4XSZ - chains C and D of the 6 polymer chains in the assembly; structure by X-ray diffraction, 3.68 A resolution.

== Chain C ==
Name: DNA-directed RNA polymerase subunit beta
Source organism: Escherichia coli O139:H28 (strain E24377A / ETEC)
Notes: EC 2.7.7.6
UniProt: A7ZUK1 (RPOB_ECO24); residues 1-1342 here = UniProt positions 1-1342
Amino-acid sequence (1342 residues; row label = number of the first residue in the row):
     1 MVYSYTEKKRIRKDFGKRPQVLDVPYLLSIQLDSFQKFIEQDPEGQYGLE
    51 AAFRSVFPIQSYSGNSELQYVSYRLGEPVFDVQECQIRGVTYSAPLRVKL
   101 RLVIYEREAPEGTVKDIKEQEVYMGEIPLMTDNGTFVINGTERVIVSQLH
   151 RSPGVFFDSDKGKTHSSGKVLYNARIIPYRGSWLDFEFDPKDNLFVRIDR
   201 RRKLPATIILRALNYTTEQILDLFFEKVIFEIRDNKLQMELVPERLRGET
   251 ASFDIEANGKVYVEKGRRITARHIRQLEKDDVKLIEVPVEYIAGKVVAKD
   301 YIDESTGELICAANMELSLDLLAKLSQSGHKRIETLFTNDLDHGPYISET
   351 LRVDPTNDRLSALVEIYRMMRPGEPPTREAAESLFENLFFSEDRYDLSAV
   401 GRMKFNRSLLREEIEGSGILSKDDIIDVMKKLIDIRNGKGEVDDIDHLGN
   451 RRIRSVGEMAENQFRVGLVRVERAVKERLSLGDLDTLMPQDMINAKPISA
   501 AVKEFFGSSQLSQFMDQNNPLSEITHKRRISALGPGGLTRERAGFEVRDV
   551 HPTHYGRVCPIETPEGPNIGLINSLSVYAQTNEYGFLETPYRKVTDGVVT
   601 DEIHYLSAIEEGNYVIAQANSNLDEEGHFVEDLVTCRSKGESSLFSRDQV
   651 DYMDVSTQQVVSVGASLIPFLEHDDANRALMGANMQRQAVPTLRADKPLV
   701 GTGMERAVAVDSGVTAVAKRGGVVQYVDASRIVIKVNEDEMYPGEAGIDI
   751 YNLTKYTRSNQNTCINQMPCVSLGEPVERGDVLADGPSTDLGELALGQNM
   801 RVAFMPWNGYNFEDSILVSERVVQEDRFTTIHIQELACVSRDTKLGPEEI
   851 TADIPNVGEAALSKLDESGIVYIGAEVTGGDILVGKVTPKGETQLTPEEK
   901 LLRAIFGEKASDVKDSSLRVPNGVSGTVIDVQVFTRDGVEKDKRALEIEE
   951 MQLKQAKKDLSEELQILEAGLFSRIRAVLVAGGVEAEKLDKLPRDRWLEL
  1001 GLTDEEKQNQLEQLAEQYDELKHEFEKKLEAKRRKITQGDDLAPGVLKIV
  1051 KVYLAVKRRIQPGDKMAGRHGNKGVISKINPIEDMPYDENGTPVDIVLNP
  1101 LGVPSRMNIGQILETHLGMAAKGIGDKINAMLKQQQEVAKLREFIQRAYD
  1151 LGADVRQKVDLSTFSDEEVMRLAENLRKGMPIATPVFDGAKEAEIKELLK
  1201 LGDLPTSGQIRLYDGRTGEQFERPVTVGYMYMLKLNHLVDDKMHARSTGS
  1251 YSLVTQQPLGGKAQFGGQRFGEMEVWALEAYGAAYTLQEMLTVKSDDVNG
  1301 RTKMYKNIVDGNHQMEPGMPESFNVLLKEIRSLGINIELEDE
Not modelled in the structure: 1-2
Curated features (UniProtKB/Swiss-Prot):
  - modified residue (N6-acetyllysine): Lys1022, Lys1200
Ligand contacts: cbr-9393 (42U; 4-[3-(4-fluorophenyl)-1H-pyrazol-4-yl]-N-[2-(piperazin-1-yl)ethyl]-2-(trifluoromethyl)aniline): Asp444, Val550, His551, Pro552, Tyr555, Arg637, Gly640, Glu641, Ser642
From the paper describing this entry:
  - binding site for cbr-9393: Asp444, His551, Pro552, Arg637, Ser642
  - mutagenesis - P560L, E562V, R637C, R637S, S642F, S642P: increased growth in response to CBR compounds (citing earlier work)
  - mutagenesis - P552L: increased growth (citing earlier work)

== Chain D ==
Name: DNA-directed RNA polymerase subunit beta'
Source organism: Escherichia coli O139:H28 (strain E24377A / ETEC)
Notes: EC 2.7.7.6
UniProt: A7ZUK2 (RPOC_ECO24); residues 1-1407 here = UniProt positions 1-1407
Amino-acid sequence (1407 residues; row label = number of the first residue in the row):
     1 MKDLLKFLKAQTKTEEFDAIKIALASPDMIRSWSFGEVKKPETINYRTFK
    51 PERDGLFCARIFGPVKDYECLCGKYKRLKHRGVICEKCGVEVTQTKVRRE
   101 RMGHIELASPTAHIWFLKSLPSRIGLLLDMPLRDIERVLYFESYVVIEGG
   151 MTNLERQQILTEEQYLDALEEFGDEFDAKMGAEAIQALLKSMDLEQECEQ
   201 LREELNETNSETKRKKLTKRIKLLEAFVQSGNKPEWMILTVLPVLPPDLR
   251 PLVPLDGGRFATSDLNDLYRRVINRNNRLKRLLDLAAPDIIVRNEKRMLQ
   301 EAVDALLDNGRRGRAITGSNKRPLKSLADMIKGKQGRFRQNLLGKRVDYS
   351 GRSVITVGPYLRLHQCGLPKKMALELFKPFIYGKLELRGLATTIKAAKKM
   401 VEREEAVVWDILDEVIREHPVLLNRAPTLHRLGIQAFEPVLIEGKAIQLH
   451 PLVCAAYNADFDGDQMAVHVPLTLEAQLEARALMMSTNNILSPANGEPII
   501 VPSQDVVLGLYYMTRDCVNAKGEGMVLTGPKEAERLYRSGLASLHARVKV
   551 RITEYEKDANGELVAKTSLKDTTVGRAILWMIVPKGLPYSIVNQALGKKA
   601 ISKMLNTCYRILGLKPTVIFADQIMYTGFAYAARSGASVGIDDMVIPEKK
   651 HEIISEAEAEVAEIQEQFQSGLVTAGERYNKVIDIWAAANDRVSKAMMDN
   701 LQTETVINRDGQEEKQVSFNSIYMMADSGARGSAAQIRQLAGMRGLMAKP
   751 DGSIIETPITANFREGLNVLQYFISTHGARKGLADTALKTANSGYLTRRL
   801 VDVAQDLVVTEDDCGTHEGIMMTPVIEGGDVKEPLRDRVLGRVTAEDVLK
   851 PGTADILVPRNTLLHEQWCDLLEENSVDAVKVRSVVSCDTDFGVCAHCYG
   901 RDLARGHIINKGEAIGVIAAQSIGEPGTQLTMRTFHIGGAASRAAAESSI
   951 QVKNKGSIKLSNVKSVVNSSGKLVITSRNTELKLIDEFGRTKESYKVPYG
  1001 AVLAKGDGEQVAGGETVANWDPHTMPVITEVSGFVRFTDMIDGQTITRQT
  1051 DELTGLSSLVVLDSAERTAGGKDLRPALKIVDAQGNDVLIPGTDMPAQYF
  1101 LPGKAIVQLEDGVQISSGDTLARIPQESGGTKDITGGLPRVADLFEARRP
  1151 KEPAILAEISGIVSFGKETKGKRRLVITPVDGSDPYEEMIPKWRQLNVFE
  1201 GERVERGDVISDGPEAPHDILRLRGVHAVTRYIVNEVQDVYRLQGVKIND
  1251 KHIEVIVRQMLRKATIVNAGSSDFLEGEQVEYSRVKIANRELEANGKVGA
  1301 TYSRDLLGITKASLATESFISAASFQETTRVLTEAAVAGKRDELRGLKEN
  1351 VIVGRLIPAGTGYAYHQDRMRRRAAGEAPAAPQVTAEDASASLAELLNAG
  1401 LGGSDNE
Not modelled in the structure: 1-7, 932-1134, 1377-1407
Curated features (UniProtKB/Swiss-Prot):
  - binding site (Zn(2+)): Cys70, Cys72, Cys85, Cys88, Cys814, Cys888, Cys895, Cys898
  - binding site (Mg(2+)): Asp460, Asp462, Asp464
  - modified residue: Lys972 (N6-acetyllysine)
Bound ions: Zn2+ site 1: Cys70, Cys72, Cys85; Mg2+: Asp462, Asp464; Zn2+ site 2: Cys814, Cys888, Cys895, Cys898
Ligand contacts: cbr-9393 (42U; 4-[3-(4-fluorophenyl)-1H-pyrazol-4-yl]-N-[2-(piperazin-1-yl)ethyl]-2-(trifluoromethyl)aniline): Lys749, Pro750, Ile755, Leu770, Phe773, Ile774, His777
From the paper describing this entry:
  - binding site for cbr-9393: Lys749, Pro750, Ile755, Phe773, Ile774
  - mutagenesis - P750L, F773V, I774S: increased growth in response to CBR compounds (citing earlier work)

== How chain C and chain D interact ==
Contacting residue pairs (346; chain C residue first):
  Phe545(C) - Lys781(D)
  Arg548(C) - Arg780(D)  hydrogen bond (backbone-side chain)
  Asp549(C) - Pro750(D)
  Asp549(C) - His777(D)  salt bridge
  Val550(C) - Phe773(D)  hydrophobic
  Val550(C) - His777(D)
  Val550(C) - Arg780(D)
  His551(C) - Phe773(D)
  Tyr555(C) - Val769(D)
  Tyr555(C) - Phe773(D)  hydrophobic
  Pro560(C) - Phe773(D)  hydrophobic
  Pro560(C) - Thr776(D)
  Pro560(C) - Arg780(D)  hydrogen bond (backbone-side chain)
  Ile561(C) - Tyr772(D)  hydrophobic
  Ile561(C) - Thr776(D)
  Ile569(C) - Arg780(D)
  Gly570(C) - Arg780(D)
  Asn573(C) - Arg780(D)
  Gln618(C) - Val769(D)
  Gln618(C) - Leu770(D)
  Glu641(C) - Lys749(D)
  Val660(C) - Val769(D)  hydrophobic
  Val660(C) - Phe773(D)  hydrophobic
  Leu671(C) - Tyr772(D)
  Glu672(C) - Leu767(D)  hydrogen bond (backbone-backbone)
  His673(C) - Phe763(D)  hydrogen bond (side chain-backbone)
  His673(C) - Arg764(D)
  His673(C) - Glu765(D)  hydrogen bond (side chain-backbone)
  His673(C) - Gly766(D)
  Asp674(C) - Phe763(D)
  Asp674(C) - Tyr772(D)  hydrogen bond (backbone-side chain)
  Asp675(C) - Arg744(D)  salt bridge
  Asp675(C) - Phe763(D)
  Asp675(C) - Tyr772(D)
  Ala676(C) - Tyr772(D)
  Ala676(C) - Ala779(D)  hydrophobic
  Asn677(C) - Ala779(D)
  Asn677(C) - Leu783(D)
  Ala679(C) - Tyr772(D)
  Leu680(C) - Leu783(D)  hydrophobic
  Phe804(C) - Ala637(D)
  Phe804(C) - Ser638(D)  hydrogen bond (backbone-side chain)
  Met805(C) - Ala633(D)
  Met805(C) - Ala637(D)
  Pro806(C) - Asp505(D)
  Pro806(C) - Ala632(D)
  Pro806(C) - Ala633(D)
  Pro806(C) - Ala637(D)
  Asn808(C) - Pro359(D)
  Asn808(C) - Ala633(D)
  Gly809(C) - Val357(D)
  Gly809(C) - Pro359(D)
  Gly809(C) - Phe629(D)
  Tyr810(C) - Val357(D)
  Tyr810(C) - Pro359(D)  hydrophobic
  Tyr810(C) - Tyr360(D)
  Asn811(C) - Asp505(D)
  Phe812(C) - Val357(D)  hydrophobic
  Phe812(C) - Pro451(D)  hydrophobic
  Phe812(C) - Phe461(D)  hydrophobic
  Phe812(C) - Ser503(D)
  Phe812(C) - Gln504(D)  hydrogen bond (backbone-side chain)
  Phe812(C) - Asp505(D)
  Phe812(C) - Phe629(D)  hydrophobic
  Glu813(C) - Asp460(D)
  Glu813(C) - Phe461(D)
  Glu813(C) - Gln504(D)  hydrogen bond
  Asp814(C) - Phe461(D)
  Ser815(C) - Val357(D)
  Ser815(C) - Phe461(D)
  Arg841(C) - Asp256(D)
  Arg841(C) - Gly257(D)
  Pro1044(C) - Gly257(D)
  Gln1061(C) - Lys445(D)
  Pro1062(C) - Ala446(D)
  Gly1063(C) - Val354(D)
  Gly1063(C) - Ala446(D)
  Lys1065(C) - Asp462(D)  hydrogen bond (side chain-backbone)
  Lys1065(C) - Gly463(D)
  Lys1073(C) - Asp462(D)
  Gly1074(C) - Phe461(D)
  Val1075(C) - Val354(D)  hydrophobic
  Val1075(C) - Ile355(D)
  Val1075(C) - Phe461(D)  hydrogen bond (backbone-backbone)
  Val1075(C) - Asp462(D)
  Val1075(C) - Gly463(D)
  Ser1077(C) - Thr356(D)
  Ser1077(C) - Val357(D)
  Asn1099(C) - Asp505(D)  hydrogen bond
  Pro1100(C) - Ala637(D)
  Pro1100(C) - Ser638(D)
  Leu1101(C) - Gln504(D)
  Leu1101(C) - Asp505(D)
  Leu1101(C) - Met725(D)  hydrophobic
  Leu1101(C) - Ala730(D)  hydrophobic
  Leu1101(C) - Arg731(D)
  Val1103(C) - Val639(D)  hydrophobic
  Pro1104(C) - Met725(D)  hydrophobic
  Ser1105(C) - Arg731(D)
  Ser1105(C) - Gln736(D)  hydrogen bond (backbone-side chain)
  Arg1106(C) - Asp460(D)  salt bridge
  Arg1106(C) - Arg731(D)
  Met1107(C) - Gln739(D)
  Met1107(C) - Leu740(D)  hydrophobic
  Met1107(C) - Phe763(D)  hydrophobic
  Ile1109(C) - Met644(D)  hydrophobic
  Ile1109(C) - Phe763(D)
  Ile1112(C) - Val639(D)  hydrophobic
  Ile1112(C) - Gly640(D)
  Ile1112(C) - Ile641(D)
  Leu1113(C) - Ile641(D)  hydrophobic
  His1116(C) - Gly640(D)
  His1116(C) - Ile641(D)
  Phe1187(C) - Leu767(D)
  Phe1187(C) - Tyr772(D)  hydrophobic
  Glu1192(C) - Ile641(D)
  Glu1192(C) - Asp642(D)
  Glu1192(C) - Arg764(D)  salt bridge
  Lys1196(C) - Asp642(D)  salt bridge
  Gln1209(C) - Asp643(D)
  Thr1217(C) - Arg538(D)
  Glu1219(C) - Arg538(D)  salt bridge
  Glu1219(C) - Arg634(D)  salt bridge
  Phe1221(C) - Ala633(D)
  Phe1221(C) - Arg634(D)
  Glu1222(C) - Tyr512(D)  hydrogen bond
  Glu1222(C) - Tyr537(D)  hydrogen bond
  Glu1222(C) - Arg634(D)
  Glu1222(C) - Ser635(D)
  Glu1222(C) - Gly636(D)
  Arg1223(C) - Tyr512(D)
  Arg1223(C) - Ser635(D)
  Arg1223(C) - Gly636(D)
  Arg1223(C) - Phe719(D)  hydrogen bond (side chain-backbone)
  Arg1223(C) - Asn720(D)
  Arg1223(C) - Ser721(D)  hydrogen bond
  Arg1223(C) - Met724(D)
  Pro1224(C) - Gly636(D)
  Pro1224(C) - Ser638(D)
  Val1225(C) - Gly636(D)
  Val1225(C) - Ser638(D)
  Thr1226(C) - Ser638(D)  hydrogen bond (backbone-side chain)
  Thr1226(C) - Val639(D)  hydrogen bond (side chain-backbone)
  Thr1226(C) - Gly640(D)  hydrogen bond (side chain-backbone)
  Val1239(C) - Lys445(D)
  Asp1240(C) - Lys445(D)
  Lys1242(C) - Arg352(D)
  Lys1242(C) - Val354(D)
  Lys1242(C) - Gln465(D)
  Met1243(C) - Arg352(D)
  Met1243(C) - Ser353(D)
  Met1243(C) - Met372(D)  hydrophobic
  Met1243(C) - Lys445(D)
  His1244(C) - Gly351(D)
  His1244(C) - Arg352(D)  hydrogen bond (backbone-backbone)
  Ala1245(C) - Ser350(D)
  Ala1245(C) - Gly351(D)
  Ala1245(C) - Glu375(D)
  Arg1246(C) - Asp348(D)  salt bridge
  Arg1246(C) - Tyr349(D)  hydrogen bond (backbone-backbone)
  Arg1246(C) - Ser350(D)  hydrogen bond (backbone-backbone)
  Ser1247(C) - Asp348(D)
  Ser1247(C) - Tyr349(D)  hydrogen bond (backbone-backbone)
  Ser1247(C) - Glu375(D)  hydrogen bond
  Ser1247(C) - Lys378(D)
  Tyr1251(C) - Asp348(D)  hydrogen bond
  Leu1253(C) - Arg99(D)  hydrogen bond (backbone-side chain)
  Leu1253(C) - Pro251(D)  hydrophobic
  Val1254(C) - Arg99(D)  hydrogen bond (backbone-side chain)
  Thr1255(C) - Arg99(D)
  Gln1256(C) - Lys96(D)
  Gln1256(C) - Arg99(D)
  Gln1257(C) - Gln340(D)
  Gln1257(C) - Lys345(D)
  Pro1258(C) - Arg346(D)
  Pro1258(C) - Val347(D)
  Pro1258(C) - Asp348(D)
  Gly1267(C) - Arg346(D)
  Gly1267(C) - Val347(D)
  Gly1267(C) - Ser350(D)
  Gln1268(C) - Lys345(D)
  Gln1268(C) - Arg346(D)
  Gln1268(C) - Val347(D)  hydrogen bond (backbone-backbone)
  Gln1268(C) - Ser350(D)  hydrogen bond (backbone-side chain)
  Gln1268(C) - Gly351(D)
  Gln1268(C) - Arg352(D)
  Gln1268(C) - Ala467(D)
  Gln1268(C) - His469(D)
  Arg1269(C) - Gly344(D)
  Arg1269(C) - Lys345(D)
  Arg1269(C) - Arg346(D)
  Phe1270(C) - Gly344(D)
  Phe1270(C) - Lys345(D)  hydrogen bond (backbone-backbone)
  Phe1270(C) - Val347(D)  hydrophobic
  Phe1270(C) - His469(D)
  Gly1271(C) - Leu342(D)
  Gly1271(C) - Leu343(D)
  Gly1271(C) - Gly344(D)
  Glu1272(C) - Leu342(D)  hydrogen bond (backbone-backbone)
  Glu1272(C) - Arg798(D)  salt bridge
  Glu1272(C) - Lys1348(D)  salt bridge
  Met1273(C) - Thr428(D)
  Glu1274(C) - Asn424(D)
  Glu1274(C) - Thr428(D)  hydrogen bond
  Glu1274(C) - Ile434(D)
  Trp1276(C) - Thr797(D)
  Trp1276(C) - Arg798(D)
  Trp1276(C) - Val801(D)  hydrophobic
  Trp1276(C) - Val917(D)
  Trp1276(C) - Gln921(D)  hydrogen bond (backbone-side chain)
  Trp1276(C) - Lys1348(D)
  Ala1277(C) - Thr428(D)
  Ala1277(C) - Arg431(D)
  Ala1277(C) - Ile434(D)  hydrophobic
  Ala1277(C) - Gln921(D)
  Leu1278(C) - Met484(D)  hydrophobic
  Glu1279(C) - Gln805(D)  hydrogen bond
  Glu1279(C) - Ala914(D)
  Glu1279(C) - Leu1347(D)
  Glu1279(C) - Val1351(D)
  Glu1279(C) - Ile1357(D)
  Ala1280(C) - Arg431(D)
  Ala1280(C) - Glu913(D)
  Ala1280(C) - Ile918(D)  hydrophobic
  Ala1280(C) - Gln921(D)
  Tyr1281(C) - Arg431(D)  hydrogen bond (side chain-backbone)
  Tyr1281(C) - Leu432(D)
  Tyr1281(C) - Ile434(D)  hydrogen bond (side chain-backbone)
  Tyr1281(C) - Met484(D)  hydrophobic
  Tyr1281(C) - Asn489(D)  hydrogen bond
  Gly1282(C) - Leu483(D)
  Gly1282(C) - Gly1360(D)
  Gly1282(C) - Thr1361(D)  hydrogen bond (backbone-side chain)
  Ala1283(C) - Glu479(D)
  Ala1283(C) - Leu483(D)
  Ala1283(C) - Thr1361(D)
  Ala1284(C) - Glu479(D)  hydrogen bond (backbone-side chain)
  Ala1284(C) - Leu1356(D)
  Ala1284(C) - Thr1361(D)
  Ala1284(C) - Gly1362(D)
  Tyr1285(C) - Glu475(D)
  Tyr1285(C) - Glu479(D)  hydrogen bond (backbone-side chain)
  Tyr1285(C) - Leu1356(D)
  Tyr1285(C) - Thr1361(D)
  Thr1286(C) - Leu422(D)
  Thr1286(C) - Ala476(D)  hydrogen bond (side chain-backbone)
  Thr1286(C) - Glu479(D)  hydrogen bond (backbone-side chain)
  Leu1287(C) - Ile1357(D)  hydrophobic
  Gln1288(C) - Arg1355(D)
  Gln1288(C) - Leu1356(D)
  Glu1289(C) - Val470(D)
  Glu1289(C) - Pro471(D)
  Glu1289(C) - Leu472(D)  hydrogen bond (side chain-backbone)
  Glu1289(C) - Thr473(D)  hydrogen bond (side chain-backbone)
  Glu1289(C) - Ala476(D)
  Met1290(C) - Val347(D)
  Met1290(C) - His469(D)  hydrogen bond
  Leu1291(C) - Lys345(D)  hydrogen bond (backbone-side chain)
  Leu1291(C) - Val1351(D)  hydrophobic
  Leu1291(C) - Gly1354(D)
  Thr1292(C) - Gly1354(D)  hydrogen bond (side chain-backbone)
  Lys1294(C) - Val347(D)
  Lys1294(C) - Asp348(D)  hydrogen bond (backbone-backbone)
  Lys1294(C) - Tyr349(D)
  Lys1294(C) - His469(D)
  Lys1294(C) - Val470(D)  hydrogen bond (side chain-backbone)
  Lys1294(C) - Leu472(D)
  Ser1295(C) - Lys345(D)
  Ser1295(C) - Arg346(D)  hydrogen bond (side chain-backbone)
  Asp1296(C) - Lys345(D)  salt bridge
  Val1298(C) - Lys96(D)
  Met1304(C) - Leu472(D)  hydrophobic
  Met1304(C) - Thr473(D)
  Tyr1305(C) - Tyr349(D)
  Tyr1305(C) - Pro379(D)  hydrophobic
  Tyr1305(C) - Tyr382(D)
  Ile1308(C) - Pro379(D)  hydrophobic
  Ile1308(C) - Phe380(D)  hydrophobic
  Val1309(C) - Pro379(D)
  Val1309(C) - Gly383(D)
  His1313(C) - Phe380(D)
  His1313(C) - Leu472(D)
  His1313(C) - Thr473(D)
  His1313(C) - Leu474(D)
  His1313(C) - Gln477(D)
  Gln1314(C) - Thr473(D)
  Met1315(C) - Thr473(D)
  Pro1320(C) - Val1353(D)
  Pro1320(C) - Gly1354(D)
  Glu1321(C) - Arg99(D)  salt bridge
  Ser1322(C) - Asn341(D)
  Ser1322(C) - Lys345(D)  hydrogen bond
  Phe1323(C) - Ile20(D)  hydrophobic
  Phe1323(C) - Ile1352(D)
  Phe1323(C) - Val1353(D)  hydrophobic
  Val1325(C) - Arg99(D)
  Val1325(C) - Leu249(D)  hydrophobic
  Leu1326(C) - Ile331(D)  hydrophobic
  Leu1326(C) - Arg339(D)
  Lys1328(C) - Glu100(D)
  Lys1328(C) - Leu245(D)
  Lys1328(C) - Leu249(D)
  Glu1329(C) - Met330(D)
  Glu1329(C) - Ile331(D)
  Ile1330(C) - Ile331(D)  hydrophobic
  Arg1331(C) - Trp33(D)
  Arg1331(C) - Pro243(D)
  Ser1332(C) - Met102(D)
  Ser1332(C) - Pro243(D)
  Ser1332(C) - Leu245(D)
  Ser1332(C) - Leu327(D)
  Leu1333(C) - His113(D)
  Leu1333(C) - Trp115(D)  hydrophobic
  Leu1333(C) - Pro243(D)
  Leu1333(C) - Leu307(D)  hydrophobic
  Leu1333(C) - Leu327(D)  hydrophobic
  Gly1334(C) - Leu24(D)
  Gly1334(C) - Ala25(D)  hydrogen bond (backbone-backbone)
  Gly1334(C) - His113(D)  hydrogen bond (backbone-side chain)
  Ile1335(C) - Ile22(D)  hydrophobic
  Ile1335(C) - Ala23(D)
  Ile1335(C) - Trp33(D)
  Ile1335(C) - Phe116(D)  hydrophobic
  Ile1335(C) - Ala1336(D)  hydrophobic
  Asn1336(C) - Lys21(D)
  Asn1336(C) - Ile22(D)
  Asn1336(C) - Ala23(D)  hydrogen bond (backbone-backbone)
  Asn1336(C) - Ala25(D)
  Asn1336(C) - Met29(D)
  Asn1336(C) - Trp33(D)
  Ile1337(C) - Ile20(D)  hydrophobic
  Ile1337(C) - Lys21(D)
  Glu1338(C) - Ile20(D)
  Glu1338(C) - Lys21(D)  hydrogen bond (backbone-backbone)
  Glu1338(C) - Met29(D)
  Leu1339(C) - Phe17(D)  hydrophobic
  Glu1340(C) - Phe17(D)
  Glu1340(C) - Asp18(D)  hydrogen bond (backbone-backbone)
  Glu1340(C) - Lys21(D)
  Glu1340(C) - Arg1341(D)  salt bridge
  Asp1341(C) - Asp18(D)
  Asp1341(C) - Arg1341(D)  salt bridge
  Asp1341(C) - Arg1373(D)  salt bridge
  Glu1342(C) - Glu15(D)
  Glu1342(C) - Glu16(D)
  Glu1342(C) - Asp18(D)
Also at the interface, not in a pair above, chain C (164 interface residues in all): Pro552, His554, Cys559, Thr563, Glu565, Ala619, Arg637, Ser642, Thr657, Trp807, Lys844, Glu892, Gln894, Pro897, Ile1076, Thr1206, Ser1207, Thr1248, Gly1249, Phe1265, Gly1266, Val1275, Gly1318, Met1319
Also at the interface, not in a pair above, chain D (186 interface residues in all): Arg47, Lys66, Lys76, Arg77, Leu239, Asp248, Val253, Tyr269, Leu376, His419, Arg425, Ala426, Gln435, Gln448, Cys454, Ala459, Leu544, Ala630, Ile722, Gly732, Ile737, Asn768, Ser775, Ala784, Phe1319, Ile1320, Leu1332, Ala1359, Arg1369

== In short ==
The interface between chain C and chain D involves 164 residues on one side and 186 on the other; the contacts
include 57 hydrogen bonds and 15 salt bridges. Polar contacts include Asp549(C)-His777(D), Asp675(C)-Arg744(D)
and Arg1106(C)-Asp460(D). From the paper: a binding site for cbr-9393 at Asp444(C), His551(C) and Lys749(D)
among others; P560L, E562V and R637C of chain C, among others, increase growth in response to CBR compounds;
10 substitutions were tested in all.
Here chain C is DNA-directed RNA polymerase subunit beta and chain D is DNA-directed RNA polymerase subunit
beta', both from Escherichia coli O139:H28 (strain E24377A / ETEC). Entry 4XSZ (Crystal structure of CBR 9393
bound to Escherichia coli RNA polymerase holoenzyme) was determined by X-ray diffraction (same publication as
4XSX and 4XSY).
